PDB entry 6ZU2 | X-ray diffraction, 1.55 A resolution | chains BBB and EEE of the 6 polymer chains in the assembly

[Chain BBB (and EEE)]
Name: Mucin-binding lectin 1
Source organism: Coprinopsis cinerea
Notes: chain EEE of this document is another copy of the same molecule, construct and numbering; everything in this record applies to it too
UniProtKB: B3VS76 (B3VS76_COPCI); residue numbers follow UniProt; this construct covers 2-127
Sequence (126 residues; numbered 2 to 127; the number before each row is that of its first residue):
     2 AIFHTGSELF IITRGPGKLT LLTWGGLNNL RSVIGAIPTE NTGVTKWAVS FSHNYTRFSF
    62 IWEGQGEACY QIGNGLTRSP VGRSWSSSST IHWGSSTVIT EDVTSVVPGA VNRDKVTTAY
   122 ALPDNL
From the paper describing this entry:
  - binding site for alpha-L-fucopyranose: Leu28, Val34, His54, Asn55, Tyr56, Thr57, Arg114, Val117
  - binding site for N-acetylglucosamine: Trp94
  - binding site for beta-D-galactopyranose: Asn55
  - specificity-determining residues: Trp94 (proposed by the authors, not directly observed)
  - mutagenesis - H54A: decreased expression

[Interface between chain BBB and chain EEE]
Contacting residue pairs (24):
  Ile13(BBB) with Leu77(EEE)
  Thr14(BBB) with Leu77(EEE)
  Arg15(BBB) with Asn75(EEE), hydrogen bond (side chain-backbone); Leu77(EEE)
  Glu68(BBB) with Gly76(EEE); Leu77(EEE), hydrogen bond (side chain-backbone)
  Ala69(BBB) with Leu77(EEE)
  Cys70(BBB) with Leu77(EEE), hydrophobic; Thr78(EEE), hydrogen bond
  Asn75(BBB) with Arg15(EEE), hydrogen bond (backbone-side chain)
  Gly76(BBB) with Glu68(EEE)
  Leu77(BBB) with Ile13(EEE); Thr14(EEE); Arg15(EEE); Glu68(EEE), hydrogen bond (backbone-side chain); Ala69(EEE); Cys70(EEE), hydrophobic; Arg79(EEE)
  Thr78(BBB) with Cys70(EEE); Arg79(EEE)
  Arg79(BBB) with Leu77(EEE); Thr78(EEE); Arg79(EEE), hydrogen bond (backbone-backbone)
  Pro81(BBB) with Thr78(EEE)
Also at the interface, not in a pair above, chain EEE (12 interface residues in all): Pro81

[In short]
Chain BBB and chain EEE each contribute 12 residues to their interface, with 6 hydrogen bonds. Among the polar
pairs are Arg15(BBB)-Asn75(EEE), Glu68(BBB)-Leu77(EEE) and Cys70(BBB)-Thr78(EEE). From the paper: a binding
site for alpha-L-fucopyranose at Leu28(BBB), Val34(BBB) and His54(BBB) among others; H54A of chain BBB reduces
expression.
Both chains are Mucin-binding lectin 1 (Coprinopsis cinerea). Entry 6ZU2 (CML1 crystal structure in complex
with H-type 1 trisaccharide) was determined by X-ray diffraction, deposited together with 6ZV5.
